9EMC - chains A and F of the 6 polymer chains in the assembly; structure by electron microscopy, 3.26 A resolution.

Chain A:
Molecule: RuvB-like 1
Organism: Homo sapiens
Notes: EC 3.6.4.12
UniProt: Q9Y265 (RUVB1_HUMAN); residue numbers follow UniProt; this construct covers 1-456
Amino-acid sequence (459 residues; row label = number of the first residue in the row; numbers below 1 keep their minus sign (Gly-2 is residue -2)):
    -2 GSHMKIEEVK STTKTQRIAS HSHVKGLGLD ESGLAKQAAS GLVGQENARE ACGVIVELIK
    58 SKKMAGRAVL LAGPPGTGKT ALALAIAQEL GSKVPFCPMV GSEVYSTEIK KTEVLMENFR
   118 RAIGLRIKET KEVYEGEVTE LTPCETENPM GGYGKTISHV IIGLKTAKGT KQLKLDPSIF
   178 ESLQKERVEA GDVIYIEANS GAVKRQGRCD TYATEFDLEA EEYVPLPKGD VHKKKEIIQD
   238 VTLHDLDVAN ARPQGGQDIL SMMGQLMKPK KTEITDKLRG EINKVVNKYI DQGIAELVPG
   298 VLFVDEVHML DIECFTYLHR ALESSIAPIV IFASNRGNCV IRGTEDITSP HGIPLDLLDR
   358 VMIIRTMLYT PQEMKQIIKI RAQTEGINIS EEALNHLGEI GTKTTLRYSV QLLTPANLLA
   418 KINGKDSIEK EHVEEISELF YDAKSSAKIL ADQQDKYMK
Not modelled in the structure: -2 to 11, 126-233, 249-263
Sequence notes: expression tag (-2 to 0)
Residues lining bound ligands: ATP (adenosine-5'-triphosphate): Ser17, His18, His20, Val21, Gly38, Leu39, Val40, Pro71, Pro72, Gly73, Thr74, Gly75, Lys76, Thr77, Ala78, Glu303, Asn332, Tyr366, Ile374, Leu403, Arg404
Curated features (UniProtKB/Swiss-Prot):
  - binding site (ATP): Gly70 to Thr77
  - modified residue: Lys453 (N6-acetyllysine)
  - cross-link (Glycyl lysine isopeptide (Lys-Gly)): Lys2 (interchain with G-Cter in SUMO2), Lys225 (interchain with G-Cter in SUMO1), Lys445 (interchain with G-Cter in SUMO2)
  - mutagenesis: Lys76 (K76M: No effect on interaction with NOPCHAP1), Asp302 (D302N: Abolishes ATPase activity; inhibition of MYC- and CTNNB1-mediated transformation), Glu303 (E303Q: Reduces ATPase activity. Decreases interaction with NOPCHAP1. No effect on formation of RUVBL1-RUVBL2 heteromeric complex)

Chain F:
Molecule: RuvB-like 2
Organism: Homo sapiens
Notes: EC 3.6.4.12
UniProt: Q9Y230 (RUVB2_HUMAN); residue numbers follow UniProt; this construct covers 1-463
Amino-acid sequence (481 residues; each row starts with the number of its first residue; numbers below 1 keep their minus sign (Met-17 is residue -17)):
   -17 MADLNWISAG HAIADVGTMA TVTATTKVPE IRDVTRIERI GAHSHIRGLG LDDALEPRQA
    43 SQGMVGQLAA RRAAGVVLEM IREGKIAGRA VLIAGQPGTG KTAIAMGMAQ ALGPDTPFTA
   103 IAGSEIFSLE MSKTEALTQA FRRSIGVRIK EETEIIEGEV VEIQIDRPAT GTGSKVGKLT
   163 LKTTEMETIY DLGTKMIESL TKDKVQAGDV ITIDKATGKI SKLGRSFTRA RDYDAMGSQT
   223 KFVQCPDGEL QKRKEVVHTV SLHEIDVINS RTQGFLALFS GDTGEIKSEV REQINAKVAE
   283 WREEGKAEII PGVLFIDEVH MLDIESFSFL NRALESDMAP VLIMATNRGI TRIRGTSYQS
   343 PHGIPIDLLD RLLIVSTTPY SEKDTKQILR IRCEEEDVEM SEDAYTVLTR IGLETSLRYA
   403 IQLITAASLV CRKRKGTEVQ VDDIKRVYSL FLDESRSTQY MKEYQDAFLF NELKGETMDT
   463 S
Not modelled in the structure: -17 to 16, 136-233, 452-463
Sequence notes: initiating methionine (-17); expression tag (-16 to 0)
Bound ions: Mg2+: Thr84 (together with ATP)
Residues lining bound ligands:
  - ATP (adenosine-5'-triphosphate), molecule 1: Ala24, His25, His27, Gly45, Met46, Val47, Gln49, Gln78, Pro79, Gly80, Thr81, Gly82, Lys83, Thr84, Ala85, Asn329, Tyr362, Ile370, Arg374, Leu399, Arg400
  - ATP, molecule 2: Glu317, Asp349, Arg353
Curated features (UniProtKB/Swiss-Prot):
  - binding site (ATP): Gly77 to Thr84
  - modified residue: Ala2 (N-acetylalanine), Ser437 (Phosphoserine)
  - cross-link (Glycyl lysine isopeptide (Lys-Gly)): Lys9 (interchain with G-Cter in SUMO2), Lys444 (interchain with G-Cter in SUMO2), Lys456 (interchain with G-Cter in SUMO2)
  - mutagenesis: Lys83 (K83M: No effect on interaction with NOPCHAP1), Asp299 (D299N: Abolishes ATPase activity), Glu300 (E300Q: Reduces ATPase activity. Decreases interaction with NOPCHAP1. No effect on formation of RUVBL1-RUVBL2 heteromeric complex)

Chain A / chain F interface:
Contacting residue pairs (116; chain A residue first):
  Thr12(A) with Arg284(F)
  Gln13(A) with Asp319(F), hydrogen bond
  Arg14(A) with Gly66(F); Lys67(F); Ile68(F); Ala69(F); Ile127(F); Pro293(F); Asp319(F), hydrogen bond (side chain-backbone); Met320(F); Ala321(F), hydrogen bond (side chain-backbone)
  Ile15(A) with Lys67(F), hydrogen bond (backbone-backbone); Ile68(F); Ala69(F), hydrogen bond (backbone-backbone)
  Ala16(A) with Ala69(F), hydrophobic; Ser318(F)
  Ser17(A) with Glu317(F)
  His18(A) with Arg314(F); Glu317(F)
  Pro72(A) with Asp349(F)
  Val97(A) with Ser310(F); Phe311(F), hydrophobic; Arg314(F)
  Ser99(A) with Thr116(F), hydrogen bond (backbone-side chain); Glu307(F), hydrogen bond (side chain-backbone); Ser310(F), hydrogen bond; Phe311(F)
  Glu100(A) with Thr116(F)
  Tyr102(A) with Ser114(F)
  Ser103(A) with Ser114(F); Glu267(F), hydrogen bond
  Thr104(A) with Glu112(F); Met113(F); Ser114(F); Glu267(F), hydrogen bond (backbone-side chain)
  Glu105(A) with Gly266(F); Glu267(F), hydrogen bond (side chain-backbone)
  Arg118(A) with Glu271(F)
  Thr239(A) with Glu271(F)
  His241(A) with Glu271(F), salt bridge
  Asp242(A) with Glu271(F)
  Met264(A) with Arg253(F)
  Lys265(A) with Arg253(F); Asp264(F)
  Pro266(A) with Arg253(F)
  Lys268(A) with Glu267(F), salt bridge; Lys269(F)
  Asp302(A) with Arg314(F), salt bridge
  Glu303(A) with Ser310(F); Asn313(F); Asp349(F)
  Met306(A) with Ile306(F), hydrophobic; Ser310(F)
  Asn332(A) with Asp349(F)
  Arg333(A) with Asp349(F), salt bridge
  Cys336(A) with Tyr340(F)
  Val337(A) with Tyr340(F)
  Arg339(A) with Ile306(F); Glu307(F), salt bridge
  Glu382(A) with Lys67(F), hydrogen bond (backbone-side chain); Ile68(F)
  Thr402(A) with Asp352(F), hydrogen bond
  Arg404(A) with Asp352(F), salt bridge; Arg353(F)
  Tyr405(A) with Leu355(F), hydrophobic
  Gln408(A) with Arg71(F), hydrogen bond (backbone-side chain); Asp352(F); Arg353(F); Leu354(F), hydrogen bond (side chain-backbone); Leu355(F)
  Thr411(A) with Glu65(F); Ile68(F); Arg71(F), hydrogen bond
  Pro412(A) with Val58(F), hydrophobic; Met62(F), hydrophobic; Arg71(F)
  Leu415(A) with Met62(F), hydrophobic; Glu65(F)
  Leu416(A) with Arg54(F)
  Lys418(A) with Glu65(F), salt bridge
  Ile419(A) with Asp35(F); Ala36(F), hydrophobic; Leu37(F), hydrophobic
  Glu432(A) with Arg54(F), salt bridge
  Ile433(A) with Val58(F), hydrophobic
  Leu436(A) with Ala51(F); Arg54(F); Ala55(F)
  Phe437(A) with Ala55(F); Val59(F), hydrophobic; Leu355(F), hydrophobic; Ile356(F); Val357(F), hydrophobic
  Tyr438(A) with Ile356(F), hydrogen bond (backbone-backbone); Ser358(F)
  Ala440(A) with Ile348(F), hydrophobic; Leu351(F), hydrophobic
  Ser443(A) with His344(F), hydrogen bond; Ile356(F)
  Leu447(A) with Gly331(F); Ile332(F), hydrophobic; Pro343(F), hydrophobic; His344(F)
  Lys453(A) with Gln78(F)
  Tyr454(A) with Gly77(F); Gln78(F); Asn329(F); Arg330(F); Gly331(F)
  Met455(A) with Pro79(F), hydrophobic; Asn329(F), hydrogen bond (backbone-backbone); Arg330(F); Gly331(F), hydrogen bond (backbone-backbone)
  Lys456(A) with Arg330(F); Ile332(F); Thr333(F)
Other interface residues (no listed pair), chain A (65 interface residues in all): Thr77, Leu81, Pro95, Phe300, Val407, Leu409, Asp439, Ala444, Ile446, Ala448, Gln450
Other interface residues (no listed pair), chain F (67 interface residues in all): Glu61, Gly70, Ala72, Val73, Ser252, Glu285, Pro322

Summary:
The interface between chain A and chain F involves 65 residues on one side and 67 on the other, with 20
hydrogen bonds and 8 salt bridges. Polar contacts include His241(A)-Glu271(F), Lys268(A)-Glu267(F) and
Asp302(A)-Arg314(F). One ATP molecule is bound between chain A and chain F.
Chain A is RuvB-like 1 and chain F is RuvB-like 2, both from Homo sapiens; the structure, RUVBL1/2 in complex
with ATP, was determined by electron microscopy, deposited together with 9EMA.
